Entry 8WP2 (electron microscopy, 3.30 A resolution); this record covers chains J and M of the 16 polymer chains in the assembly.

Chain J:
Molecule: TIR domain-containing protein
From: Maribacter polysiphoniae
Sequence (452 residues; each row starts with the number of its first residue):
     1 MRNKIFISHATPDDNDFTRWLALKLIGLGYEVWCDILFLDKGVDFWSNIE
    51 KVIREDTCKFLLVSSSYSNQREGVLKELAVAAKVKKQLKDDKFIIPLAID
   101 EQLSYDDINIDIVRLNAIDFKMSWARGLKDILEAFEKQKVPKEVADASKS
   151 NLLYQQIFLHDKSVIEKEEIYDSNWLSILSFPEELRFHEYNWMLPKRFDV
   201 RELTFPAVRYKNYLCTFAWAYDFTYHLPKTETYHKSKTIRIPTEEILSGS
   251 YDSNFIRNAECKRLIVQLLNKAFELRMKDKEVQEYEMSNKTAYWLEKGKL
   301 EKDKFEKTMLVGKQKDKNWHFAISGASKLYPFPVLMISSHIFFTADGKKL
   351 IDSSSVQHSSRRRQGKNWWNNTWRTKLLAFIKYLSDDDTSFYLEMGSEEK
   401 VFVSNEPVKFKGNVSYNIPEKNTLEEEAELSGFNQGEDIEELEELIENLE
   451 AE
Not modelled in the structure: 1, 421-452

Chain M:
Molecule: 21-nt RNA strand
Sequence (21 nucleotides; row label = number of the first residue in the row):
     1 UGACGGCUCUAAUCUAUUAGU
Not modelled in the structure: 19-21

Interface between chain J and chain M:
Residue-residue contacts - 21 pairs, chain J then chain M:
  Lys196(J) - U18(M)  sugar contact
  Arg197(J) - U18(M)  sugar contact
  Arg209(J) - U18(M)  base contact
  Tyr210(J) - U17(M)  hydrogen bond to the phosphate
  Lys211(J) - U17(M)  phosphate contact
  Lys211(J) - U18(M)  phosphate contact
  Glu260(J) - A16(M)  sugar contact
  Arg263(J) - A16(M)  base contact
  Tyr285(J) - C9(M)  phosphate contact
  Met287(J) - C9(M)  phosphate contact
  Ser288(J) - C9(M)  hydrogen bond to the phosphate
  Ser288(J) - U10(M)  hydrogen bond to the phosphate
  His340(J) - U8(M)  salt bridge to the phosphate
  Ser354(J) - C9(M)  sugar contact
  His358(J) - G6(M)  hydrogen bond to the base
  His358(J) - C7(M)  base contact
  His358(J) - U8(M)  sugar contact
  Arg361(J) - U8(M)  salt bridge to the phosphate
  Arg362(J) - G5(M)  base contact
  Arg362(J) - G6(M)  sugar contact
  Arg362(J) - C7(M)  sugar contact
Also at the interface, not in a pair above, chain J (16 interface residues in all): Ser339
Also at the interface, not in a pair above, chain M (10 interface residues in all): U15

Summary:
The interface between chain J and chain M involves 16 residues on one side and 10 on the other, with 4
hydrogen bonds and 2 salt bridges. Polar contacts include His358(J)-G6(M), Tyr210(J)-U17(M) and
Ser288(J)-C9(M).
Here chain J is TIR domain-containing protein (Maribacter polysiphoniae) and chain M is a 21-nt RNA strand.
Entry 8WP2 (MapSPARTA tetramer bound with guide-target) was determined by electron microscopy.
